Entry 1A61 (X-ray diffraction, 2.20 A resolution); this record covers chains L and H of the 3 polymer chains in the assembly.

Chain L:
Protein: Alpha-thrombin (small subunit)
Source organism: Homo sapiens
Notes: EC 3.4.21.5
UniProtKB: P00734 (THRB_HUMAN); residues 1-14 here correspond to UniProt positions 336-349 (UniProt number = residue number + 335)
Amino-acid sequence (36 residues; each row starts with the number of its first residue; a row labelled like 14A-14N holds insertion residues (14A, then the next letters in order)):
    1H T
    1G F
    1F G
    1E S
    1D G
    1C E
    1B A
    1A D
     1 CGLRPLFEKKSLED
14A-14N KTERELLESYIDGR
Disordered / not traced: 1H, 1G, 1F, 1E, 1D, 1C, 14L-14N
Swiss-Prot annotation at these positions:
  - site: Arg14N (Cleavage)

Chain H:
Protein: Alpha-thrombin (large subunit)
Source organism: Homo sapiens
Notes: EC 3.4.21.5
UniProtKB: P00734 (THRB_HUMAN); the construct lacks a stretch of the UniProt sequence and is renumbered around it, so the offset changes along the chain: 16-36 = UniProt 364-384; 37-60 = UniProt 386-409; 61-77 = UniProt 419-435; 78-97 = UniProt 437-456; 7 more segments
Amino-acid sequence (259 residues; numbered 16 to 247 plus 31 insertion-coded residues; 4 numbers in that range are skipped by the numbering (no residue carries them; nothing is unmodelled there); the number before each row is that of its first residue; a row labelled like 60A-60I holds insertion residues (60A, then the next letters in order)):
    16 IVEGSDAEIGMSPWQVMLFRK
   36A S
    37 PQELLCGASLISDRWVLTAAHCLL
60A-60I YPPWDKNFT
    61 ENDLLVRIGKHSRTRYE
   77A R
    78 NIEKISMLEKIYIHPRYNWR
   97A E
    98 NLDRDIALMKLKKPVAFSDYIHPVCLPDRETA
129A-129C ASL
   130 LQAGYKGRVTGWGNLKE
146A-146H TWTANVGK
   150 GQPSVLQVVNLPIVERPVCKDSTRIRITDNMFCAG
  184A Y
   185 KP
186A-186D DEGK
   187 RGDACEGDSGGPFVMKSP
204A-204B FN
   205 NRWYQMGIVSWGE
   219 GCD
  221A R
   222 DGKYGFYTHVFRLKKWIQKVIDQFGE
Disordered / not traced: 146A-146H, 247
Swiss-Prot annotation at these positions:
  - region: Ala183 to Val200 (High affinity receptor-binding region which is also known as the TP508 peptide)
  - active site (Charge relay system): His57, Asp102, Ser195
  - glycosylation: Asn60G (N-linked (GlcNAc...) (complex) asparagine)
Disulfide bonds: Cys42-Cys58, Cys168-Cys182, Cys191-Cys220
Glycans and other covalent adducts: mol-127 (00N) linked to Ser195
Ion coordination: Na+ site 1: Lys169, Thr172, Phe204A; Na+ site 2: Arg221A, Lys224
Small-molecule neighbours: mol-127 (00N; (1S,7S)-7-amino-7-benzyl-N-{(1S)-4-carbamimidamido-1-[(S)-hydroxy(1,3-thiazol-2-yl)methyl]butyl}-8-oxohexahydro-1H-pyra zolo[1,2-a]pyridazine-1-carboxamide): Cys42, His57, Tyr60A, Trp60D, Lys60F, Glu97A, Asn98, Leu99, Ile174, Asp189, Ala190, Cys191, Glu192, Gly193, Asp194, Val213, Ser214, Trp215, Gly216, Glu217, Gly219, Cys220, Gly226

How chain L and chain H interact:
Residue-residue contacts - 56 pairs, chain L then chain H:
  Cys1(L) - Pro120(H)
  Cys1(L) - Val121(H)
  Cys1(L) - Cys122(H)  disulfide
  Cys1(L) - Arg206(H)  hydrogen bond (backbone-side chain)
  Asp1A(L) - His119(H)  salt bridge
  Asp1A(L) - Arg206(H)
  Ala1B(L) - Arg206(H)  hydrogen bond (backbone-side chain)
  Gly2(L) - Pro120(H)  hydrogen bond (backbone-backbone)
  Gly2(L) - Cys122(H)
  Gly2(L) - Arg206(H)
  Gly2(L) - Trp207(H)  hydrogen bond (backbone-backbone)
  Leu3(L) - His119(H)  hydrogen bond (backbone-side chain)
  Leu3(L) - Asn205(H)
  Arg4(L) - Met26(H)  hydrogen bond (side chain-backbone)
  Arg4(L) - Pro28(H)
  Arg4(L) - Trp29(H)
  Arg4(L) - Arg137(H)
  Arg4(L) - Trp207(H)
  Pro5(L) - Ser115(H)
  Pro5(L) - Asp116(H)
  Pro5(L) - His119(H)
  Leu6(L) - Asp116(H)
  Phe7(L) - Glu23(H)
  Phe7(L) - Ile24(H)
  Phe7(L) - Gly25(H)
  Phe7(L) - Met26(H)
  Glu8(L) - Lys202(H)  salt bridge
  Glu8(L) - Asn205(H)
  Glu8(L) - Trp207(H)  hydrogen bond
  Lys9(L) - His119(H)
  Asp14(L) - Glu23(H)
  Asp14(L) - Met26(H)
  Asp14(L) - Arg137(H)  salt bridge
  Asp14(L) - Trp207(H)
  Lys14A(L) - Glu23(H)  hydrogen bond (backbone-side chain)
  Thr14B(L) - Arg137(H)  hydrogen bond
  Thr14B(L) - Asn159(H)  hydrogen bond
  Glu14C(L) - Arg137(H)
  Glu14C(L) - Lys202(H)  salt bridge
  Glu14E(L) - Lys135(H)  salt bridge
  Glu14E(L) - Asn159(H)  hydrogen bond
  Glu14E(L) - Tyr184A(H)  hydrogen bond
  Leu14F(L) - Lys135(H)
  Leu14F(L) - Asn159(H)
  Leu14F(L) - Trp207(H)  hydrophobic
  Leu14G(L) - Lys202(H)
  Leu14G(L) - Pro204(H)  hydrophobic
  Ser14I(L) - Gly133(H)
  Ser14I(L) - Tyr134(H)
  Ser14I(L) - Lys135(H)  hydrogen bond (side chain-backbone)
  Tyr14J(L) - Tyr134(H)  hydrophobic
  Tyr14J(L) - Lys135(H)  hydrogen bond (side chain-backbone)
  Tyr14J(L) - Met201(H)
  Tyr14J(L) - Lys202(H)
  Tyr14J(L) - Pro204(H)  hydrophobic
  Ile14K(L) - Tyr134(H)
Interface residues without a listed pair, chain H (28 interface residues in all): Tyr117, Gly136, Lys186D, Ser203
Inter-chain disulfides: Cys1(L)-Cys122(H)

Summary:
21 residues of chain L face 28 of chain H across their interface, with 1 disulfide bond, 14 hydrogen bonds and
5 salt bridges. Polar contacts include Asp1A(L)-His119(H), Glu8(L)-Lys202(H) and Glu14E(L)-Lys135(H). Mol-127
is covalently linked to Ser195(H). UniProt lists 3 active-site residues on chain H.
Chain L is Alpha-thrombin (small subunit) and chain H is Alpha-thrombin (large subunit), both from Homo
sapiens; the structure, Thrombin complexed with a beta-mimetic thiazole-containing inhibitor, was determined
by X-ray diffraction (same publication as 1A46, 1A5G and 1B5G).
